5W5Y - chains P and S of the 20 polymer chains in the assembly; structure by electron microscopy, 3.80 A resolution.

== Chain P ==
Protein: RNA polymerase I-specific transcription initiation factor RRN7
Source organism: Saccharomyces cerevisiae (strain ATCC 204508 / S288c)
UniProtKB: P40992 (RRN7_YEAST); residues 1-514 here = UniProt positions 1-514
Sequence (514 residues; row label = number of the first residue in the row):
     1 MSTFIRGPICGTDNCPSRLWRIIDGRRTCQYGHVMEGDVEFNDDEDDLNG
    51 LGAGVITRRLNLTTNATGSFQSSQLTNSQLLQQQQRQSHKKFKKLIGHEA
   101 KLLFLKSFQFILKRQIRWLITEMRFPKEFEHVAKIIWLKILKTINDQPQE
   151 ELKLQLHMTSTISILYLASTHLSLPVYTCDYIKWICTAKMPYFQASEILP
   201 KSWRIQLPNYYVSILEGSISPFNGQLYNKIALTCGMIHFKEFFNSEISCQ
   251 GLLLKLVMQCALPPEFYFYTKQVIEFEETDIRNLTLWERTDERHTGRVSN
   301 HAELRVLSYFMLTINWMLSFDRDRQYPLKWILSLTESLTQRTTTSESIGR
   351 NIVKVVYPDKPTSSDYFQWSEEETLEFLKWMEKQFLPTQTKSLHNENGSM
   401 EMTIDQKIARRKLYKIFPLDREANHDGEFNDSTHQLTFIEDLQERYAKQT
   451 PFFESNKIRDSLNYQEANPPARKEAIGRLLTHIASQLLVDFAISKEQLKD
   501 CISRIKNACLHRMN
Disordered / not traced: 1-93, 391-398, 423-430, 432, 454-468, 513-514
Covalently attached groups: covalent link Leu95-Ala100, Asn223-Ala492; covalent link Asn145-Pro148; covalent link Ser169-Leu172, Tyr177-Leu226; covalent link Thr178-Phe491, Met381-Phe385; covalent link Pro200-Ser202, Thr343-Ser347; covalent link Asn209-Tyr211; covalent link Trp287-Asn300; covalent link Thr344-Thr437; covalent link Leu488-Ile493
UniProt features mapped onto this chain:
  - zinc finger: Thr3 to Glu36 (RRN7-type)
  - region: Gly37 to Ala66 (B-reader), Thr67 to Lys101 (B-linker)
  - binding site (Zn(2+)): Cys10, Cys15, Cys29, His33

== Chain S ==
Molecule: non-template strand DNA
Sequence (54 nucleotides; each row starts with the number of its first residue):
     1 CAAGTGTGAGGAAAAGTAGTTGGGTTTTTTTTTTTTTTTTTGCAGTTGAA
    51 GACA
Disordered / not traced: 30-38

== How chain P and chain S interact ==
Residue-residue contacts (9; chain P residue first):
  Arg204(P) - DA14(S)  hydrogen bond to the phosphate
  Arg204(P) - DA15(S)  salt bridge to the phosphate
  Ser218(P) - DA13(S)  phosphate contact
  Ile219(P) - DA12(S)  phosphate contact
  Ile219(P) - DA13(S)  phosphate contact
  Glu292(P) - DT5(S)  phosphate contact
  His294(P) - DT7(S)  base contact
  Arg504(P) - DA3(S)  salt bridge to the phosphate
  Asn507(P) - DA2(S)  phosphate contact
Other interface residues (no listed pair), chain P (8 interface residues in all): Ser213

== Overview ==
The chain P/chain S interface involves 8 residues from each chain, with 1 hydrogen bond and 2 salt bridges.
Among the polar pairs are Arg204(P)-DA14(S), Arg204(P)-DA15(S) and Arg504(P)-DA3(S). UniProt lists 4
Zn2+-binding residues on chain P.
Here chain P is RNA polymerase I-specific transcription initiation factor RRN7 (Saccharomyces cerevisiae
(strain ATCC 204508 / S288c)) and chain S is non-template strand DNA. Entry 5W5Y (RNA polymerase I Initial
Transcribing Complex) was determined by electron microscopy (same publication as 5W65, 5W64 and 5W66).
